7FL7 - chains A and B; structure by X-ray diffraction, 1.72 A resolution.

# Chain A
Protein: Pre-mRNA-splicing factor 8
From: Saccharomyces cerevisiae S288C
Reference sequence: P33334 (PRP8_YEAST); residues 1836-2090 here = UniProt positions 1836-2090
Chain sequence (258 residues; each row starts with the number of its first residue):
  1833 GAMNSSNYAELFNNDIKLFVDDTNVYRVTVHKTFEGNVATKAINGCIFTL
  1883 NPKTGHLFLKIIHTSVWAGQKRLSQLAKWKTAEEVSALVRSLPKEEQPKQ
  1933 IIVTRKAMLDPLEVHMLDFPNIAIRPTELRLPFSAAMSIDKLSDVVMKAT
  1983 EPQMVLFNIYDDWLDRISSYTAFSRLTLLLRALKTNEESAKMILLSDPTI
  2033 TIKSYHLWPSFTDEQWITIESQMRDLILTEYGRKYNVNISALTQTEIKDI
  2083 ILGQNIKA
Not modelled in the structure: 2070-2090
Construct notes: expression tag (1833-1835)
UniProt features mapped onto this chain:
  - mutagenesis: Asp1853 (D1853A: Alters protein folding. Severely impaired growth. Strongly reduced growth at 35 degrees Celsius; when associated with A-1854; D1853N: Reduced growth at 30 degrees Celsius ...), Asp1854 (D1854A: Reduced growth at 30 degrees Celsius. Strongly reduced growth at 16 degrees Celsius. Strongly reduced growth at 35 degrees Celsius; when associated with A-1853 ...), Thr1855 (T1855A: Reduced growth at 30 degrees Celsius. Strongly reduced growth at 16 degrees Celsius), Thr1936 (T1936A: Reduced growth at 30 degrees Celsius. Strongly reduced growth at 16 degrees Celsius), Arg1937 (R1937K: Severely impaired growth. Reduced growth at 30 degrees Celsius. Strongly reduced growth at 16 degrees Celsius)

# Chain B
Protein: A1 cistron-splicing factor AAR2
From: Saccharomyces cerevisiae S288C
Reference sequence: P32357 (AAR2_YEAST); aligned to UniProt positions 1-317 over residues 1-317
Chain sequence (308 residues; each row starts with the number of its first residue; note: 13 numbers in that range are skipped by the numbering (no residue carries them; nothing is unmodelled there); numbers below 1 keep their minus sign (Gly-3 is residue -3)):
    -3 GAMAMNTVPFTSAPIEVTIGIDQYSFNVKENQPFHGIKDIPIGHVHVIHF
    47 QHADNSSMRYGYWFDCRMGNFYIQYDPKDGLYKMMEERDGAKFENIVHNF
    97 KERQMMVSYPKIDEDDTWYNLTEFVQMDKIRKIVRKDENQFSYVDSSMTT
   147 VQENEL
   166 SSSSSDPAHSLNYTVINFKSREAIRPGHEMEDFLDKSYYLNTVMLQGIFK
   216 NSSNYFGELQFAFLNAMFFGNYGSSLQWHAMIELICSSATVPKHMLDKLD
   266 EILYYQIKTLPEQYSDILLNERVWNICLYSSFQKNSLHNTEKIMENKYPE
   316 LL
Not modelled in the structure: -3 to 0, 166-169
Construct notes: expression tag (-3 to 0); conflict Ser166 (Leu153 in P32357), Ser167 (Lys154 in P32357), Ser170 (Asp in P32357)
Ligand contacts: VIX ((2R)-(4-chlorophenyl)(morpholin-4-yl)acetic acid): Ile17, Tyr20, Ser21, Phe22, Ile33, Val103, Ser104, Tyr105, Pro106
UniProt features mapped onto this chain:
  - region: Leu261 to Ile282 (Leucine-zipper)
  - modified residue: Ser253 (Phosphoserine), Thr274 (Phosphothreonine)

# Chain A / chain B interface
Contacting residue pairs (17):
  Gln1907(A) with Met195(B); Leu199(B)
  Leu1908(A) with Met195(B), hydrophobic
  Trp1911(A) with Glu194(B); Met195(B), hydrophobic; Phe198(B), hydrophobic
  Asp1942(A) with Lys184(B), salt bridge; Phe198(B)
  Glu1945(A) with Lys184(B), salt bridge
  Val1946(A) with Ile189(B), hydrophobic; Glu194(B); Phe198(B), hydrophobic
  His1947(A) with Glu194(B), salt bridge
  Leu1949(A) with Lys184(B); Ser185(B); Arg186(B)
  Asp1950(A) with Arg186(B), salt bridge

# Summary
Chain A and chain B form an interface of 9 and 8 residues respectively, with 4 salt bridges. Among the polar
pairs are Asp1942(A)-Lys184(B), Glu1945(A)-Lys184(B) and His1947(A)-Glu194(B). Ligands of chain B: compound
VIX. Curated annotation (UniProt) lists 5 mutagenesis sites on chain A.
Chain A is Pre-mRNA-splicing factor 8 and chain B is A1 cistron-splicing factor AAR2, both from Saccharomyces
cerevisiae S288C; the structure, PanDDA analysis group deposition -- Aar2/RNaseH in complex with fragment
P05A01 from the F2X-Universal Library, was determined by X-ray diffraction together with 5ST0, 5ST1, 5ST2,
5ST3, 5ST4, 5ST5 and 248 further entries from the same study.
